6WB0 - chains A and D of the 4 polymer chains in the assembly; structure by electron microscopy, 4.20 A resolution (low resolution: residue-level contacts below are approximate; hydrogen-bond / salt-bridge calls are withheld).

== Chain A ==
Name: Reverse transcriptase/ribonuclease H
Organism: Human immunodeficiency virus 1
Notes: EC 2.7.7.49, 2.7.7.7, 3.1.26.13
UniProtKB: P03366 (POL_HV1B1); residues 1-560 here correspond to UniProt positions 600-1159 (UniProt number = residue number + 599)
Chain sequence (570 residues; each row starts with the number of its first residue; numbers below 1 keep their minus sign (Met-1 is residue -1)):
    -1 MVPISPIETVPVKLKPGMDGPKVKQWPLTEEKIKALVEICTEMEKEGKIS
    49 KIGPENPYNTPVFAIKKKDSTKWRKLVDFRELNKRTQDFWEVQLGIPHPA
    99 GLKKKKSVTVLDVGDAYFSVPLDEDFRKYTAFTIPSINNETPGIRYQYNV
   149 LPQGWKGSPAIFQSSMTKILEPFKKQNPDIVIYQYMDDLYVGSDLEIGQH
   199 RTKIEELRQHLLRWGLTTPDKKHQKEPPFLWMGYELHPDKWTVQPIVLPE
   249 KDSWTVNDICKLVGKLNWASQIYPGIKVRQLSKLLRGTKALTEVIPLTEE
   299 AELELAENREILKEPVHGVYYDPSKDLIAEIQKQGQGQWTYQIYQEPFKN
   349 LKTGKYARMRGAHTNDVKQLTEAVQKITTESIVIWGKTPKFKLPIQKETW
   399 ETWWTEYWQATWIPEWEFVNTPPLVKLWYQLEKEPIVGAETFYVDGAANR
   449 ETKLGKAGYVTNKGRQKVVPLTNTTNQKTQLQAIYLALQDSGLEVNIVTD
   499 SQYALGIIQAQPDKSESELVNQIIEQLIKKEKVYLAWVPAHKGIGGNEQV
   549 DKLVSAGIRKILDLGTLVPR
Unresolved in the structure: -1 to 3, 23, 93, 133-140, 559-568
Construct notes: expression tag (-1 to 0, 561-568); engineered mutation Cys258 (Gln857 in P03366), Ser280 (Cys879 in P03366), Gln478 (Glu1077 in P03366)
Swiss-Prot annotation at these positions:
  - region: Phe227 to His235 (RT 'primer grip')
  - motif: Trp398 to Trp414 (Tryptophan repeat motif)
  - binding site (Mg(2+)): Asp110, Asp185, Asp186, Asp443, Asp498, Asp549
  - site: Trp401 (Essential for RT p66/p51 heterodimerization), Trp414 (Essential for RT p66/p51 heterodimerization), Phe440, Tyr441 (Cleavage), Leu560 (Cleavage)
Reported in the primary citation:
  - mutagenesis - A355C: unchanged catalytic activity
  - mutagenesis - E478Q: abolished catalytic activity (citing earlier work)

== Chain D ==
Molecule: tRNA lysine 3
Sequence (79 nucleotides; each row starts with the number of its first residue):
     1 GCCCGGAUAGCUCAGUCGGUAGAGCAUCAGACUUUUAAUCUGAGGGUCCA
    51 GGGUUCAAGUCCCUGUUCGGGCGCCACTG
Unresolved in the structure: 9-45

== How chain A and chain D interact ==
Contacting residue pairs (5; chain A residue first):
  Arg72(A) - DG79(D)
  Leu74(A) - DG79(D)
  Gln151(A) - DG79(D)
  Asn255(A) - C74(D)
  Cys258(A) - C74(D)
Also at the interface, not in a pair above, chain A (9 interface residues in all): Lys259, Leu289, Gly359, Arg448
Also at the interface, not in a pair above, chain D (5 interface residues in all): C63, U66, C75

== Summary ==
The interface between chain A and chain D involves 9 residues on one side and 5 on the other. Curated
annotation (UniProt) lists 6 Mg2+-binding residues on chain A. From the paper: E478Q of chain A abolishes
catalytic activity; A355C of chain A leaves catalytic activity unchanged.
Chain A is Reverse transcriptase/ribonuclease H (Human immunodeficiency virus 1) and chain D is tRNA lysine 3;
the structure, +3 extended HIV-1 reverse transcriptase initiation complex core (pre-translocation state), was
determined by electron microscopy together with 6WAZ, 6WB1 and 6WB2 from the same study.
